Entry 7EWQ (electron microscopy, 3.50 A resolution); this record covers chains A and B.

== Chain A ==
Protein: Nucleoprotein
From: Mumps virus (strain Jeryl-Lynn)
Reference sequence: Q77IS8 (NCAP_MUMPJ); numbering as in UniProt (aligned over 1-549)
Amino-acid sequence (549 residues; numbered 1 to 549; the number before each row is that of its first residue):
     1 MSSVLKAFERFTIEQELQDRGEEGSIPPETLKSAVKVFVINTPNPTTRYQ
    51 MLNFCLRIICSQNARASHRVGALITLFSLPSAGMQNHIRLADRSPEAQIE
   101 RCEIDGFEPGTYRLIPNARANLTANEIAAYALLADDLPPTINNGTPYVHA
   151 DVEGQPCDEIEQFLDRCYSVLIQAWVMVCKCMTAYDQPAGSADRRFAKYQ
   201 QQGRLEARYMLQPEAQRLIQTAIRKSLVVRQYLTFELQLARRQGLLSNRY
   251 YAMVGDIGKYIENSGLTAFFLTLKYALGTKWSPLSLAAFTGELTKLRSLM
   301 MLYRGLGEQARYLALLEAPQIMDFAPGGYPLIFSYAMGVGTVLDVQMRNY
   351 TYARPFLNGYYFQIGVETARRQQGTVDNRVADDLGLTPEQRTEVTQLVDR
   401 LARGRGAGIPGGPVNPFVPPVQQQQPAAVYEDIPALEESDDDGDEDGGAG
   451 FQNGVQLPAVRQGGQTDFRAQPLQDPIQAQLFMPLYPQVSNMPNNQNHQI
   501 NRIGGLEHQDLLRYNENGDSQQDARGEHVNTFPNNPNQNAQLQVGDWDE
Not modelled in the structure: 375-549
Curated features (UniProtKB/Swiss-Prot):
  - binding site (RNA): Lys180, Arg195, Tyr260, Tyr350, Arg354
  - modified residue: Ser439 (Phosphoserine)

== Chain B ==
Molecule: 6-nt RNA strand
From: Mumps orthorubulavirus
Sequence (6 nucleotides; numbered 20 to 25; the number before each row is that of its first residue):
    20 UUUUUU

== How chain A and chain B interact ==
Residue-residue contacts - 23 pairs, chain A then chain B:
  Lys180(A) - U23(B)  salt bridge to the phosphate
  Lys180(A) - U24(B)  salt bridge to the phosphate
  Thr183(A) - U21(B)  sugar contact
  Arg194(A) - U24(B)  salt bridge to the phosphate
  Arg194(A) - U25(B)  salt bridge to the phosphate
  Arg195(A) - U25(B)  salt bridge to the phosphate
  Tyr260(A) - U25(B)  hydrogen bond to the sugar
  Gly265(A) - U21(B)  phosphate contact
  Gly265(A) - U22(B)  phosphate contact
  Thr267(A) - U22(B)  hydrogen bond to the phosphate
  Thr267(A) - U23(B)  base contact
  Met322(A) - U20(B)  sugar contact
  Pro326(A) - U21(B)  phosphate contact
  Asp344(A) - U23(B)  base contact
  Gln346(A) - U23(B)  hydrogen bond to the sugar
  Gln346(A) - U24(B)  sugar contact
  Met347(A) - U23(B)  base contact
  Asn349(A) - U23(B)  sugar contact
  Tyr350(A) - U22(B)  hydrogen bond to the phosphate
  Tyr350(A) - U23(B)  hydrogen bond to the sugar
  Thr351(A) - U22(B)  hydrogen bond to the sugar
  Arg354(A) - U21(B)  salt bridge to the phosphate
  Arg354(A) - U22(B)  base contact
Other interface residues (no listed pair), chain A (21 interface residues in all): Tyr185, Ser191, Leu266, Ala268, Ala325

== Summary ==
21 residues of chain A and 6 residues of chain B are in contact, with 6 hydrogen bonds and 6 salt bridges.
Polar pairs include Tyr260(A)-U25(B), Gln346(A)-U23(B) and Tyr350(A)-U23(B). Curated annotation (UniProt)
lists 5 RNA-binding residues on chain A.
Chain A is Nucleoprotein (Mumps virus (strain Jeryl-Lynn)) and chain B is a 6-nt RNA strand (Mumps
orthorubulavirus); the structure, Structure of Mumps virus nucleocapsid ring, was determined by electron
microscopy, deposited together with 7EXA.
